3ISN - chains C and D; structure by X-ray diffraction, 2.50 A resolution.

# Chain C
Molecule: Reverse transcriptase/ribonuclease H
From: Human immunodeficiency virus
Notes: EC 2.7.7.49, 2.7.7.7, 3.1.26.4
UniProtKB: P03366 (POL_HV1B1); residues 1-560 here correspond to UniProt positions 600-1159 (UniProt number = residue number + 599)
Sequence (560 residues; row label = number of the first residue in the row):
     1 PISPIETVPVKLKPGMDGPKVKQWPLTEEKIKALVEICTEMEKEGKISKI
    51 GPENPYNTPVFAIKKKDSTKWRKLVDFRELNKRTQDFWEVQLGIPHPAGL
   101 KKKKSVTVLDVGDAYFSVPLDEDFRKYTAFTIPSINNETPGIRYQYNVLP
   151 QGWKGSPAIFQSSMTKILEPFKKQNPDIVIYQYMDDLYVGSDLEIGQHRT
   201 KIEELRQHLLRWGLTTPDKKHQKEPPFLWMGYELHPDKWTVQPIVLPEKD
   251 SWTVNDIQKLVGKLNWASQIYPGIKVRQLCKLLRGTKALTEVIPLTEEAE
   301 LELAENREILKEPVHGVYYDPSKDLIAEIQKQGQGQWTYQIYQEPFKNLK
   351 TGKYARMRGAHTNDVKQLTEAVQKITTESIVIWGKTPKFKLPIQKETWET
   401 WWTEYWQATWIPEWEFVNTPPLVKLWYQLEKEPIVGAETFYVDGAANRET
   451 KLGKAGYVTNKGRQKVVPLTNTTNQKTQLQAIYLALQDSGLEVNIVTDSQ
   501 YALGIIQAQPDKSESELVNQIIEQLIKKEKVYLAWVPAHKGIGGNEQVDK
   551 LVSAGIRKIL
Disordered / not traced: 557-560
Ligand contacts: EDM (6-ethenyl-N,N-dimethyl-2-(methylsulfonyl)pyrimidin-4-amine): Met184, Asp186, Met230, Gly231, Ile244, Gly262, Lys263, Trp266
Curated features (UniProtKB/Swiss-Prot):
  - region: Phe227 to His235 (RT 'primer grip')
  - motif: Trp398 to Trp414 (Tryptophan repeat motif)
  - binding site (Mg(2+)): Asp110, Asp185, Asp186, Asp443, Asp498, Asp549
  - site: Trp401 (Essential for RT p66/p51 heterodimerization), Trp414 (Essential for RT p66/p51 heterodimerization), Phe440, Tyr441 (Cleavage), Leu560 (Cleavage)

# Chain D
Molecule: p51 RT
From: Human immunodeficiency virus
UniProtKB: P03366 (POL_HV1B1); residues 1-427 here correspond to UniProt positions 600-1026 (UniProt number = residue number + 599)
Sequence (427 residues; row label = number of the first residue in the row):
     1 PISPIETVPVKLKPGMDGPKVKQWPLTEEKIKALVEICTEMEKEGKISKI
    51 GPENPYNTPVFAIKKKDSTKWRKLVDFRELNKRTQDFWEVQLGIPHPAGL
   101 KKKKSVTVLDVGDAYFSVPLDEDFRKYTAFTIPSINNETPGIRYQYNVLP
   151 QGWKGSPAIFQSSMTKILEPFKKQNPDIVIYQYMDDLYVGSDLEIGQHRT
   201 KIEELRQHLLRWGLTTPDKKHQKEPPFLWMGYELHPDKWTVQPIVLPEKD
   251 SWTVNDIQKLVGKLNWASQIYPGIKVRQLCKLLRGTKALTEVIPLTEEAE
   301 LELAENREILKEPVHGVYYDPSKDLIAEIQKQGQGQWTYQIYQEPFKNLK
   351 TGKYARMRGAHTNDVKQLTEAVQKITTESIVIWGKTPKFKLPIQKETWET
   401 WWTEYWQATWIPEWEFVNTPPLVKLWY
Disordered / not traced: 219-230
Curated features (UniProtKB/Swiss-Prot):
  - region: Phe227 to His235 (RT 'primer grip')
  - motif: Trp398 to Trp414 (Tryptophan repeat motif)
  - binding site (Mg(2+)): Asp110, Asp185, Asp186
  - site (Essential for RT p66/p51 heterodimerization): Trp401, Trp414

# Chain C / chain D interface
Contacting residue pairs (105; chain C residue first):
  Val8(C) - Glu53(D)
  Pro9(C) - Glu53(D)
  Gln85(C) - Glu53(D)
  Phe87(C) - Pro52(D)
  Phe87(C) - Glu53(D)
  Trp88(C) - Lys20(D)
  Trp88(C) - Val21(D)
  Trp88(C) - Pro52(D)  hydrogen bond (backbone-backbone)
  Trp88(C) - Asn54(D)
  Trp88(C) - Pro55(D)
  Trp88(C) - Asn57(D)
  Trp88(C) - Thr131(D)
  Trp88(C) - Arg143(D)
  Val90(C) - Pro140(D)  hydrophobic
  Val90(C) - Gly141(D)
  Val90(C) - Arg143(D)
  Gln91(C) - Asn137(D)
  Gln91(C) - Thr139(D)
  Gln91(C) - Pro140(D)
  Leu92(C) - Gln23(D)
  Leu92(C) - Trp24(D)
  Leu92(C) - Pro25(D)  hydrophobic
  Leu92(C) - Pro133(D)  hydrophobic
  Leu92(C) - Asn137(D)  hydrogen bond (backbone-side chain)
  Gly93(C) - Asn137(D)  hydrogen bond (backbone-side chain)
  Ile94(C) - Asn137(D)
  Pro95(C) - Asn136(D)
  Pro95(C) - Asn137(D)
  His96(C) - Asn136(D)  hydrogen bond (backbone-side chain)
  Gly99(C) - Asn136(D)
  Ala158(C) - Pro52(D)
  Gln161(C) - Pro140(D)
  Ser162(C) - Pro52(D)
  Thr165(C) - Pro140(D)
  Tyr181(C) - Glu138(D)  hydrogen bond
  Arg358(C) - Gln394(D)
  Gln373(C) - Thr397(D)  hydrogen bond
  Gln373(C) - Thr400(D)
  Gln373(C) - Trp401(D)
  Thr377(C) - Thr400(D)
  Ile380(C) - Leu26(D)
  Ile380(C) - Thr27(D)
  Val381(C) - Pro25(D)  hydrophobic
  Val381(C) - Ile135(D)
  Val381(C) - Asn136(D)  hydrogen bond (backbone-backbone)
  Ile382(C) - Ile135(D)
  Ile382(C) - Asn136(D)
  Gly384(C) - Thr27(D)
  Gly384(C) - Glu28(D)  hydrogen bond (backbone-backbone)
  Trp402(C) - Lys331(D)  hydrogen bond (backbone-side chain)
  Trp402(C) - Asp364(D)
  Tyr405(C) - Lys331(D)  hydrogen bond (backbone-side chain)
  Trp406(C) - Lys331(D)
  Trp406(C) - Pro392(D)  hydrophobic
  Trp406(C) - Val417(D)
  Trp406(C) - Asn418(D)
  Trp406(C) - Thr419(D)
  Gln407(C) - Lys331(D)  hydrogen bond (backbone-side chain)
  Gln407(C) - Asp364(D)
  Gln407(C) - Pro392(D)
  Gln407(C) - Ile393(D)
  Gln407(C) - Gln394(D)  hydrogen bond
  Gln407(C) - Val417(D)
  Ala408(C) - Asp364(D)
  Ala408(C) - Pro392(D)  hydrogen bond (backbone-backbone)
  Ala408(C) - Ile393(D)
  Thr409(C) - Asp364(D)  hydrogen bond (backbone-side chain)
  Trp410(C) - Asn363(D)
  Trp410(C) - Val365(D)  hydrophobic
  Trp410(C) - Trp401(D)  hydrophobic
  Trp410(C) - Tyr405(D)
  Pro412(C) - Trp401(D)  hydrophobic
  Pro433(C) - Asn255(D)
  Pro433(C) - Leu289(D)  hydrophobic
  Ile434(C) - Thr290(D)
  Val435(C) - Thr290(D)
  Thr439(C) - Ala288(D)
  Thr439(C) - Leu289(D)
  Tyr441(C) - Gln258(D)
  Tyr441(C) - Lys287(D)  hydrogen bond (side chain-backbone)
  Val458(C) - Thr286(D)
  Thr459(C) - Thr286(D)
  Asn460(C) - Thr286(D)
  Asn460(C) - Lys287(D)
  Asn460(C) - Ala288(D)
  Asn494(C) - Leu289(D)
  Val496(C) - Leu289(D)  hydrophobic
  Gln500(C) - Pro420(D)
  Gln500(C) - Pro421(D)
  Leu503(C) - Pro421(D)  hydrophobic
  Tyr532(C) - Asn255(D)  hydrogen bond
  Tyr532(C) - Leu289(D)  hydrophobic
  Ala534(C) - Lys259(D)
  Trp535(C) - Lys259(D)  hydrogen bond (backbone-side chain)
  Val536(C) - Gln258(D)
  Pro537(C) - Gly262(D)
  Pro537(C) - Asn265(D)
  Lys540(C) - Asn265(D)
  Gly541(C) - Cys280(D)
  Ile542(C) - Cys280(D)
  Ile542(C) - Leu283(D)  hydrophobic
  Gly543(C) - Leu283(D)  hydrogen bond (backbone-backbone)
  Gly543(C) - Arg284(D)
  Gly543(C) - Gly285(D)
  Gly544(C) - Gly285(D)  hydrogen bond (backbone-backbone)
Other interface residues (no listed pair), chain C (63 interface residues in all): Asp86, Leu100, Gln182, Thr376, Trp383, Thr403, Gly436, Gln547
Other interface residues (no listed pair), chain D (61 interface residues in all): Lys22, Gly51, Tyr56, Val254, Val261, Trp337, Thr362, Leu368

# In short
63 residues of chain C face 61 of chain D across their interface, with 19 hydrogen bonds. Polar pairs include
Leu92(C)-Asn137(D), Gly93(C)-Asn137(D) and His96(C)-Asn136(D). Chain C binds compound EDM. Curated annotation
(UniProt) lists 6 Mg2+-binding residues on chain C; 3 Mg2+-binding residues on chain D.
Chain C is Reverse transcriptase/ribonuclease H and chain D is p51 RT, both from Human immunodeficiency virus;
the structure, Crystal structure of HIV-1 RT bound to A 6-vinylpyrimidine inhibitor, was determined by X-ray
diffraction together with 3ITH from the same study.
